PDB entry 5KU3 | X-ray diffraction, 1.14 A resolution | chain A

[Chain A]
Molecule: Bromodomain-containing protein 4
Organism: Homo sapiens
Notes: fragment: bromodomain
UniProtKB: O60885 (BRD4_HUMAN); residues 42-167 here = UniProt positions 42-167
Chain sequence (126 residues; numbered 42 to 167; the number before each row is that of its first residue):
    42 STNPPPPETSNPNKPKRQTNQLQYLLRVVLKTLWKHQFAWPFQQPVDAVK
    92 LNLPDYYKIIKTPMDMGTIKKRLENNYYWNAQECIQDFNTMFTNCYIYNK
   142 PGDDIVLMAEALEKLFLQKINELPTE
Small-molecule neighbours: Cpd59 (6XH; 1-[3-[[2-fluoranyl-4-(1-methylpyrazol-4-yl)phenyl]amino]-1-[(3S)-oxolan-3-yl]-6,7-dihydro-4H-pyrazolo[4,3-c]pyridin-5-yl]ethanone): W81, P82, F83, V87, L92, L94, Y97, C136, Y139, N140, I146
UniProt features mapped onto this chain:
  - site: N140 (Acetylated histone binding)
  - cross-link: K99 (Glycyl lysine isopeptide (Lys-Gly) (interchain with G-Cter in SUMO2))
  - natural variant: D145 (D145G: Found in a patient with a neurodevelopmental syndrome; uncertain significance)
  - mutagenesis: N140 (N140A: Abolishes binding to acetylated histones)

[In short]
Ligands of chain A: Cpd59. From UniProt: one mutagenesis site.
Chain A is Bromodomain-containing protein 4 (Homo sapiens); the structure, BRD4 bromodomain in complex with
Cpd59
((S)-1-(3-((2-fluoro-4-(1-methyl-1H-pyrazol-4-yl)phenyl)amino)-1-(tetrahydrofuran-3-yl)-6,7-dihydro-1H-pyrazolo[4,3-c]pyridin-5(4H)-yl)ethanone),
was determined by X-ray diffraction (same publication as 5KTU, 5KTW and 5KTX).
